Entry 7WVH (X-ray diffraction, 2.45 A resolution); this record covers chains A and D of the 4 polymer chains in the assembly.

== Chain A ==
Name: NAD+-glycohydrolase
Source organism: Streptococcus pyogenes A20
UniProtKB: D7S0C0 (D7S0C0_STRPY); residues 193-451 here = UniProt positions 193-451
Sequence (268 residues; row label = number of the first residue in the row):
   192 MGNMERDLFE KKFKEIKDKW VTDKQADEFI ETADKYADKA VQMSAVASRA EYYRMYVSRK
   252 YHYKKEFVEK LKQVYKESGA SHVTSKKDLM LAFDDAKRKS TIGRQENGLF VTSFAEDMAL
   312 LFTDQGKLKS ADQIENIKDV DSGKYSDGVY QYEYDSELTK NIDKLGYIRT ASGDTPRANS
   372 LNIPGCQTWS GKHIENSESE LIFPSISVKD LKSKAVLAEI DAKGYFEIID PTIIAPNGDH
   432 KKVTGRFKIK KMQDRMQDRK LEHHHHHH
Unresolved in the structure: 192-193, 367, 446-459
Sequence notes: initiating methionine (192); engineered mutation Asp330 (Gly in D7S0C0), Arg368 (Gly in D7S0C0); expression tag (452-459)
From the paper describing this entry:
  - mutagenesis - D315R: unchanged catalytic activity on beta-NAD+
  - mutagenesis - G330D: abolished catalytic activity (citing earlier work)

== Chain D ==
Name: Streptolysin O
Source organism: Streptococcus pyogenes A20
UniProtKB: P0C0I3 (TACY_STRP1); residue numbers follow UniProt; this construct covers 103-571
Sequence (472 residues; numbered 100 to 571; the number before each row is that of its first residue):
   100 MASEDHTEEI NDKIYSLNYN ELEVLAKNGE TIENFVPKEG VKKADKFIVI ERKKKNINTT
   160 PVDISIIDSV TDRTYPAALQ LANKGFTENK PDAVVTKRNP QKIHIDLPGM GDKATVEVND
   220 PTYANVSTAI DNLVNQWHDN YSGGNTLPAR TQYTESMVYS KSQIEAALNV NSKILDGTLG
   280 IDFKSISKGE KKVMIAAYKQ IFYTVSANLP NNPADVFDKS VTFKELQRKG VSNEAPPLFV
   340 SNVAYGRTVF VKLETSSKSN DVEAAFSAAL KGTDVKTNGK YSDILENSSF TAVVLGGDAA
   400 EHNKVVTKDF DVIRNVIKDN ATFSRKNPAY PISYTSVFLK NNKIAGVNNR SEYVETTSTE
   460 YTSGKINLSH QGAYVAQYEI LWDEINYDDK GKEVITKRRW DNNWYSKTSP FSTVIPLGAN
   520 SRNIRIMARE CTGLAWEWWR KVIDERDVKL SKEINVNISG STLSPYGSIT YK
Unresolved in the structure: 100-103, 168, 172, 245, 374-377, 396-400, 425
Sequence notes: initiating methionine (100); expression tag (101-102); conflict Ser450 (Thr in P0C0I3)

== How chain A and chain D interact ==
Residue-residue contacts - 35 pairs, chain A then chain D:
  Gln233(A) - Phe510(D)
  Gln233(A) - Ser511(D)  hydrogen bond (backbone-backbone)
  Gln233(A) - Thr512(D)  hydrogen bond
  Met234(A) - Thr507(D)
  Met234(A) - Ser508(D)
  Met234(A) - Pro509(D)
  Met234(A) - Phe510(D)  hydrophobic
  Ser235(A) - Pro509(D)
  Lys261(A) - Ser508(D)
  Lys261(A) - Pro509(D)
  Leu262(A) - Ser508(D)
  Gln264(A) - Gln470(D)
  Gln264(A) - Gly471(D)
  Gln264(A) - Ala472(D)
  Val265(A) - Ala472(D)
  Glu268(A) - Ala472(D)
  Glu268(A) - Ser560(D)
  Glu268(A) - Thr561(D)  hydrogen bond
  Ala306(A) - Val474(D)
  Glu307(A) - Val474(D)
  Glu307(A) - Thr507(D)
  Met309(A) - Cys530(D)
  Met309(A) - Thr531(D)
  Met309(A) - Gly532(D)
  Met309(A) - Trp537(D)  hydrogen bond (backbone-side chain)
  Ala310(A) - Val474(D)  hydrophobic
  Ala310(A) - Cys530(D)  hydrophobic
  Phe313(A) - Trp537(D)  hydrophobic
  Thr314(A) - Trp537(D)
  Asp315(A) - Arg528(D)  salt bridge
  Asp315(A) - Trp537(D)
  Asp315(A) - Trp538(D)
  Gly317(A) - Trp537(D)
  Ile385(A) - Tyr504(D)  hydrophobic
  Glu386(A) - Tyr504(D)
Interface residues without a listed pair, chain A (20 interface residues in all): Phe258, Gln316
Interface residues without a listed pair, chain D (21 interface residues in all): Tyr473, Ser505
Interface features reported in the paper:
  - interface residues, chain A: Asp315(A)
  - hot spots on chain A (mutagenesis) - D315R: abolished binding to Streptolysin O (chain D)

== In short ==
The interface between chain A and chain D involves 20 residues on one side and 21 on the other; the contacts
include 4 hydrogen bonds and 1 salt bridge. Polar pairs include Asp315(A)-Arg528(D), Gln233(A)-Thr512(D) and
Glu268(A)-Thr561(D). From the paper: G330D of chain A abolishes catalytic activity; the interface residue
Asp315(A).
Here chain A is NAD+-glycohydrolase and chain D is Streptolysin O, both from Streptococcus pyogenes A20. Entry
7WVH (Structure of NAD+ glycohydrolase/Streptolysin O complex from Group A streptococcus) was determined by
X-ray diffraction.
